PDB entry 7Y5C | electron microscopy, 4.70 A resolution (low resolution: residue-level contacts below are approximate; hydrogen-bond / salt-bridge calls are withheld) | chains b and d of the 20 polymer chains in the assembly

[Chain b]
Protein: ATP synthase subunit b
Source organism: Mycolicibacterium smegmatis
UniProtKB: A0R204 (ATPF_MYCS2); numbering as in UniProt (aligned over 1-170)
Chain sequence (170 residues; numbered 1 to 170; the number before each row is that of its first residue):
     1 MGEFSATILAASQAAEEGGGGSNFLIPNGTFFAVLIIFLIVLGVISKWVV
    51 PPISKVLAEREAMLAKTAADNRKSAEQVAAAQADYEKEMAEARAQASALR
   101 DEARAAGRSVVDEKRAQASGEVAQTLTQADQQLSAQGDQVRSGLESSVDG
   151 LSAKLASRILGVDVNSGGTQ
Disordered / not traced: 1-19, 165-170

[Chain d]
Protein: ATP synthase subunit b-delta
Source organism: Mycolicibacterium smegmatis
UniProtKB: A0R203 (ATPFD_MYCS2); residues 1-445 here = UniProt positions 1-445
Chain sequence (445 residues; numbered 1 to 445; the number before each row is that of its first residue):
     1 MSIFIGQLIGFAVIAFIIVKWVVPPVRTLMRNQQEAVRAALAESAEAAKK
    51 LADADAMHAKALADAKAESEKVTEEAKQDSERIAAQLSEQAGSEAERIKA
   101 QGAQQIQLMRQQLIRQLRTGLGAEAVNKAAEIVRAHVADPQAQSATVDRF
   151 LSELEQMAPSSVVIDTAATSRLRAASRQSLAALVEKFDSVAGGLDADGLT
   201 NLADELASVAKLLLSETALNKHLAEPTDDSAPKVRLLERLLSDKVSATTL
   251 DLLRTAVSNRWSTESNLIDAVEHTARLALLKRAEIAGEVDEVEEQLFRFG
   301 RVLDAEPRLSALLSDYTTPAEGRVALLDKALTGRPGVNQTAAALLSQTVG
   351 LLRGERADEAVIDLAELAVSRRGEVVAHVSAAAELSDAQRTRLTEVLSRI
   401 YGRPVSVQLHVDPELLGGLSITVGDEVIDGSIASRLAAAQTGLPD
Disordered / not traced: 166-171, 286-287, 332-336, 445

[How chain b and chain d interact]
Pairs across the interface (57; chain b residue first):
  V56(b) with Q33(d)
  R60(b) with V37(d); A40(d)
  M63(b) with A40(d); E43(d); S44(d)
  K66(b) with E43(d); S44(d); A47(d)
  T67(b) with E43(d)
  D70(b) with E46(d); A47(d); K50(d)
  K73(b) with K50(d)
  S74(b) with K50(d)
  Q77(b) with A54(d); D55(d); M57(d); H58(d)
  Y85(b) with D64(d); E68(d)
  E88(b) with A61(d); D64(d); A65(d)
  M89(b) with E68(d)
  A92(b) with V72(d)
  Q95(b) with V72(d); T73(d)
  A96(b) with V72(d); A76(d)
  L99(b) with A76(d)
  R100(b) with D79(d)
  A103(b) with S80(d)
  R104(b) with I83(d)
  G107(b) with L87(d)
  R108(b) with L87(d)
  V111(b) with L87(d); A91(d)
  K114(b) with S88(d); A91(d)
  R115(b) with L87(d); Q90(d); A91(d); E94(d)
  A118(b) with I98(d)
  V122(b) with I98(d)
  L133(b) with M109(d); L113(d)
  L144(b) with L117(d)
  V148(b) with E124(d); K128(d)
  L151(b) with L121(d)
  S152(b) with K128(d)
  L155(b) with A129(d)
  I159(b) with R435(d); L436(d)
  V162(b) with R149(d)
Other interface residues (no listed pair), chain b (42 interface residues in all): A81, R93, S119, L126, G137, A156, L160, V164
Other interface residues (no listed pair), chain d (51 interface residues in all): A36, S69, A95, K99, G102, Q105, Q116, A125, I132, H136, V137, I432, A439

[Summary]
Chain b and chain d form an interface of 42 and 51 residues respectively.
Here chain b is ATP synthase subunit b and chain d is ATP synthase subunit b-delta, both from
Mycolicibacterium smegmatis. Entry 7Y5C (Cryo-EM structure of F-ATP synthase from Mycolicibacterium smegmatis
(rotational state 2)) was determined by electron microscopy, deposited together with 7Y5A, 7Y5B and 7Y5D.
